Entry 4RY7 (X-ray diffraction, 3.00 A resolution); this record covers chain A.

# Chain A
Name: HCV J4 RNA polymerase (NS5B)
Source organism: Hepatitis C virus isolate HC-J4
Notes: EC 2.7.7.48
UniProt: O92972 (POLG_HCVJ4); residues 1-570 here correspond to UniProt positions 2420-2989 (UniProt number = residue number + 2419)
Chain sequence (570 residues; numbered 1 to 570; the number before each row is that of its first residue):
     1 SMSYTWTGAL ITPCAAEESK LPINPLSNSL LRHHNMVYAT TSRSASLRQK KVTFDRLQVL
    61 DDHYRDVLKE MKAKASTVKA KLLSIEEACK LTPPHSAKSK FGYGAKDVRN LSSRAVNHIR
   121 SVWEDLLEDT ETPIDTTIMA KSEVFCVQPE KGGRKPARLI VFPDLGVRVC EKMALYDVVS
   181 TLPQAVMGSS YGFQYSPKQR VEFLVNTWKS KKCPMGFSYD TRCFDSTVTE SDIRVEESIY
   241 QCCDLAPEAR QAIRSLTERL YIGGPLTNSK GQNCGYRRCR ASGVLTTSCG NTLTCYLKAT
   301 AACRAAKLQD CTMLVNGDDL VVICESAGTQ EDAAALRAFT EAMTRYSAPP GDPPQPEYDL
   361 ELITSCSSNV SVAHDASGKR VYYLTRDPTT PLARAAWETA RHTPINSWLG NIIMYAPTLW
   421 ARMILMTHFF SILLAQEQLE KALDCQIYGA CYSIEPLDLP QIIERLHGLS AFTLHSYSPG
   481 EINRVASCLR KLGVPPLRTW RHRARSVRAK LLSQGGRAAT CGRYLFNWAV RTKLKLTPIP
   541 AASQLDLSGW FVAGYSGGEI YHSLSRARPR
Disordered / not traced: 566-570
Construct notes: engineered mutation E559 (Asp2978 in O92972)
Curated features (UniProtKB/Swiss-Prot):
  - binding site (Mg(2+)): D220, D318, D319
  - modified residue (Phosphoserine): S29, S42
Reported in the primary citation:
  - mutagenesis - D559E (1.5-fold): increased catalytic activity (activity)
  - mutagenesis - W550N, D559E: abolished catalytic activity on initiate de novo
  - conformationally variable residues (side-chain flip): E559
  - mutagenesis - Y448A (1.7-fold), Y448F: increased catalytic activity on nucleotide incorporation
  - catalytic residues: D318 (proposed by the authors, not directly observed)
  - mutagenesis - W550A (1.5-fold), W550N (2.53-fold): increased catalytic activity on incorporation
  - mutagenesis - Y448A, W550A, W550N (13-fold): increased catalytic activity on label incorporated
  - mutagenesis - Y448F: unchanged catalytic activity
  - mutagenesis - Y448F: decreased catalytic activity on initiation
  - mutagenesis - D318N, W550N: abolished growth in response to replicon system
  - mutagenesis - Y448F (10-fold): decreased growth in response to replicon system
  - mutagenesis - W550A: decreased growth (replicon activity)

# Summary
UniProt lists 3 Mg2+-binding residues. The paper reports the catalytic residue D318; Y448A, W550A and W550N
increase catalytic activity on label incorporated; 6 substitutions were tested in all.
Chain A is HCV J4 RNA polymerase (NS5B) (Hepatitis C virus isolate HC-J4); the structure, C-terminal mutant
(D559E) of HCV/J4 RNA polymerase, was determined by X-ray diffraction, deposited together with 4RY4, 4RY5 and
4RY6.
